PDB entry 5L13 | X-ray diffraction, 2.40 A resolution | chains B and C of the 4 polymer chains in the assembly

== Chain B (and C) ==
Protein: Aldehyde dehydrogenase, mitochondrial
Source organism: Homo sapiens
Notes: EC 1.2.1.3; chain C of this document is another copy of the same molecule, construct and numbering; everything in this record applies to it too
UniProtKB: P05091 (ALDH2_HUMAN); residues -16 to 500 here correspond to UniProt positions 1-517 (UniProt number = residue number + 17)
Sequence (517 residues; row label = number of the first residue in the row; numbers below 1 keep their minus sign (Met-16 is residue -16)):
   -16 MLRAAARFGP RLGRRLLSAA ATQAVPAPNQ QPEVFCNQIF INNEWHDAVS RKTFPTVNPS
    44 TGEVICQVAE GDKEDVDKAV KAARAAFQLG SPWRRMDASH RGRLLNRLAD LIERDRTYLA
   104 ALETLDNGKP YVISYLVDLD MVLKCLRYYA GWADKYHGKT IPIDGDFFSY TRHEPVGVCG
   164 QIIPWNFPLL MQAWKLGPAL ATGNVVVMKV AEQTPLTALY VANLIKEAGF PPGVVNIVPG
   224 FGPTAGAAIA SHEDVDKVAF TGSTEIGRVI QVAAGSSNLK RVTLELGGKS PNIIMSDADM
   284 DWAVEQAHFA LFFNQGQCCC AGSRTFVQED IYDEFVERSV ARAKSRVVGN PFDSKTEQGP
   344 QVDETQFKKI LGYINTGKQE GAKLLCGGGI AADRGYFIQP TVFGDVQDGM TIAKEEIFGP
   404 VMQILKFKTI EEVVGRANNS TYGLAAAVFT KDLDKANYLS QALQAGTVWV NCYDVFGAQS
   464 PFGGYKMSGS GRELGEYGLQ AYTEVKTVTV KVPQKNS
Not modelled in the structure: -16 to 6
Metal / ion sites: Na+: Val40, Asp109, Gln196
Ligand contacts:
  - 6ZE (2,3,5-trimethyl-6-propyl-7H-furo[3,2-g][1]benzopyran-7-one): Val120, Met124, Asn169, Phe170, Leu173, Met174, Trp177, Thr244, Glu268, Phe292, Phe296, Cys301, Cys302, Cys303, Asp457, Phe459, Phe465
  - guanidine (GAI), molecule 1: Phe70, Glu157, Pro158, Val159, Gly160
  - guanidine (GAI), molecule 2: Ile146, Asp147, Gly148, Phe150
What the authors report for this chain:
  - catalytic residues: Glu268, Cys302 (citing earlier work)
  - binding site for 6ZE: Trp177, Thr244, Glu268, Cys302
  - specificity-determining residues: Ala233, Ile249, Val252, Asp457 (proposed by the authors, not directly observed)

== How chain B and chain C interact ==
Pairs across the interface - 69 pairs, chain B then chain C:
  Leu72(B) with Asn499(C)
  Gly73(B) with Gln497(C); Asn499(C), hydrogen bond (backbone-side chain)
  Arg77(B) with Asn499(C); Ser500(C), hydrogen bond
  Arg78(B) with Gln497(C); Lys498(C); Asn499(C)
  Asp80(B) with Asp147(C); Gly148(C), hydrogen bond (side chain-backbone); Lys498(C), salt bridge
  Ala81(B) with Pro145(C), hydrophobic
  Ser82(B) with Asp147(C), hydrogen bond
  Arg84(B) with Ser500(C)
  Asp137(B) with Pro145(C)
  His140(B) with Lys142(C); Thr143(C); Ile144(C)
  Gly141(B) with Gly141(C); Lys142(C); Thr143(C), hydrogen bond (backbone-backbone)
  Lys142(B) with His140(C); Gly141(C); Thr143(C)
  Thr143(B) with His140(C); Gly141(C), hydrogen bond (side chain-backbone); Lys142(C); Tyr153(C); Thr154(C), hydrogen bond (side chain-backbone)
  Ile144(B) with His140(C)
  Pro145(B) with Ala81(C); Asp137(C)
  Asp147(B) with Asp80(C); Ser82(C), hydrogen bond
  Gly148(B) with Asp80(C), hydrogen bond (backbone-side chain)
  Phe151(B) with Tyr153(C), hydrophobic
  Tyr153(B) with Thr143(C); Phe151(C), hydrophobic
  Thr154(B) with Thr143(C), hydrogen bond (backbone-side chain)
  Arg155(B) with Asn499(C), hydrogen bond (side chain-backbone); Ser500(C)
  His156(B) with Ser500(C)
  Glu157(B) with Ser500(C)
  Pro158(B) with Ser500(C)
  Lys434(B) with Lys434(C); Asp435(C); Leu436(C), hydrogen bond (backbone-backbone)
  Asp435(B) with Lys434(C)
  Leu436(B) with Thr433(C); Lys434(C), hydrogen bond (backbone-backbone); Leu436(C), hydrophobic; Val453(C), hydrophobic; Asn454(C)
  Val453(B) with Leu436(C), hydrophobic
  Asn454(B) with Leu436(C)
  Gln497(B) with Gly73(C); Arg78(C)
  Lys498(B) with Arg78(C); Asp80(C), salt bridge
  Asn499(B) with Leu72(C); Gly73(C), hydrogen bond (side chain-backbone); Arg77(C); Arg78(C); Arg155(C), hydrogen bond (backbone-side chain)
  Ser500(B) with Arg77(C), hydrogen bond (backbone-backbone); Arg84(C); Arg155(C); Glu157(C); Pro158(C)
Also at the interface, not in a pair above, chain B (39 interface residues in all): Met79, Lys138, Asp149, Gly186, Thr433, Ala439
Also at the interface, not in a pair above, chain C (38 interface residues in all): Met79, Lys138, His156, Gly186, Ala439

== In short ==
39 residues of chain B and 38 residues of chain C are in contact, with 16 hydrogen bonds and 2 salt bridges.
Polar pairs include Asp80(B)-Lys498(C), Gly73(B)-Asn499(C) and Arg77(B)-Ser500(C). Ligands of chain B:
guanidine and compound 6ZE. The paper reports catalytic residues Glu268(B) and Cys302(B); a binding site for
6ZE at Trp177(B), Thr244(B) and Glu268(B) among others.
Chain B and chain C are both Aldehyde dehydrogenase, mitochondrial (Homo sapiens); the structure, Structure of
ALDH2 in complex with 2P3, was determined by X-ray diffraction together with 5L2M, 5L2N and 5L2O from the same
study.
